5BSM - chain A; structure by X-ray diffraction, 2.32 A resolution.

== Chain A ==
Protein: 4-coumarate--CoA ligase 2
Source organism: Nicotiana tabacum
Notes: EC 6.2.1.12
UniProt: O24146 (4CL2_TOBAC); numbering as in UniProt (aligned over 1-542)
Sequence (542 residues; numbered 1 to 542; the number before each row is that of its first residue):
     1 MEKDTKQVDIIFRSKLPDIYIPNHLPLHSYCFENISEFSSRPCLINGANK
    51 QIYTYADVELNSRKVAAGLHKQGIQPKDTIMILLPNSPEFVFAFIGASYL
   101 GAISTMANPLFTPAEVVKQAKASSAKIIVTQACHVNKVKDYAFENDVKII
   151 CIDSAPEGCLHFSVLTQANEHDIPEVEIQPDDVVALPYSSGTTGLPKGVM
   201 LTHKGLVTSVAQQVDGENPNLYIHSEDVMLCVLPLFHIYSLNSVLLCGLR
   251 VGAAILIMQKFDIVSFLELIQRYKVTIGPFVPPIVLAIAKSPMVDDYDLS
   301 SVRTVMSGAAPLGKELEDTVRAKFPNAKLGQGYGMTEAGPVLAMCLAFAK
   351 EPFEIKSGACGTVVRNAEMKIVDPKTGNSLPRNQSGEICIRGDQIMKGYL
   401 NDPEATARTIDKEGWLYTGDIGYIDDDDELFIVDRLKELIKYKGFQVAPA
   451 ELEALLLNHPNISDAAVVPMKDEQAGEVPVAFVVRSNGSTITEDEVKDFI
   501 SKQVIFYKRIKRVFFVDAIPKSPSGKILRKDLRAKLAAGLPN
Disordered / not traced: 1-7, 538-542
Residues lining bound ligands: ATP (adenosine-5'-triphosphate): S189, S190, G191, T192, T193, G194, L195, P196, K197, H237, G308, A309, A310, P311, Q331, G332, Y333, G334, M335, T336, E337, C360, D420, I432, R435, K526
UniProt features mapped onto this chain:
  - binding site (ATP): S189, S190, G191, T192, T193, K197, Q331, G332, T336, D420, R435, K526
  - binding site ((E)-4-coumaroyl-AMP): Y239, S243, A309, G332, T336, M344, D420, R435, K437, K441
  - binding site ((E)-caffeoyl-AMP): Y239, S243, A309, G332, T336, M344, D420, R435, K437, K441
  - binding site ((E)-feruloyl-AMP): Y239, S243, A309, G332, T336, M344, D420, R435, K437, K441
  - binding site (CoA): K260, K443, G444
  - binding site (AMP): G332, T336, D420, K437, K441, Q446
  - mutagenesis: T193 (T193A: Reduced activity against 4-coumarate), K197 (K197A: Reduced activity against 4-coumarate), H237 (H237A: Strongly reduced activity against 4-coumarate), Y239 (Y239A: Strongly reduced activity against 4-coumarate; Y239F: Reduced activity against 4-coumarate), T336 (T336A: Strongly reduced activity against 4-coumarate), V341 (V341G: Reduced activity against 4-coumarate; Reduced activity against 4-coumarate, but acquired ability to use sinapate as substrate), M344 (M344A: Reduced activity against 4-coumarate), R435 (R435A: Strongly reduced activity against 4-coumarate), K441 (K441A: Abolished activity against 4-coumarate), K443 (K443A: Normal activity against 4-coumarate), K526 (K526A: Abolished activity against 4-coumarate)

== In short ==
Chain A binds ATP. UniProt lists 12 ATP-binding residues, 10 (E)-4-coumaroyl-AMP-binding residues, 10
(E)-caffeoyl-AMP-binding residues and 10 (E)-feruloyl-AMP-binding residues.
Chain A is 4-coumarate--CoA ligase 2 (Nicotiana tabacum); the structure, Crystal structure of 4-coumarate:CoA
ligase complexed with magnesium and Adenosine triphosphate, was determined by X-ray diffraction together with
5BSR, 5BST, 5BSU, 5BSV and 5BSW from the same study.
